PDB entry 1NZY | X-ray diffraction, 1.80 A resolution | chains B and C of the 3 polymer chains in the assembly

== Chain B ==
Name: 4-chlorobenzoyl coenzyme A dehalogenase
Source organism: Pseudomonas sp. CBS3
Notes: EC 3.8.1.6
Chain sequence (269 residues; row label = number of the first residue in the row):
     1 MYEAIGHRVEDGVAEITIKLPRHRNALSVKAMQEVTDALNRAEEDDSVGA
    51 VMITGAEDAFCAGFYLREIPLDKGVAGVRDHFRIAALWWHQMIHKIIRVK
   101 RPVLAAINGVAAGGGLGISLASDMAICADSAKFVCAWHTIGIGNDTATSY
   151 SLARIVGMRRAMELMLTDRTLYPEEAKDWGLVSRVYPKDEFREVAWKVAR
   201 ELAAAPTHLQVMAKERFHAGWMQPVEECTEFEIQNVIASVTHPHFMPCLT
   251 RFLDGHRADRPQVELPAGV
Construct notes: conflict A85 (Gly in A42560), D168 (Asn in A42560)
Bound ions: Ca2+: G49, L202, A203, A205, T207, Q210
Ligand contacts: 4-hydroxybenzoyl coenzyme A (BCA): R22, H23, R24, A26, A62, G63, F64, Y65, L66, R67, F82, A86, W89, H90, V110, A112, G113, G114, C135, A136, W137, I140, I142, D145, T146

== Chain C ==
Name: 4-chlorobenzoyl coenzyme A dehalogenase
Source organism: Pseudomonas sp
Notes: EC 3.8.1.6
Chain sequence (269 residues; numbered 1 to 269; the number before each row is that of its first residue):
     1 MYEAIGHRVEDGVAEITIKLPRHRNALSVKAMQEVTDALNRAEEDDSVGA
    51 VMITGAEDAFCAGFYLREIPLDKGVAGVRDHFRIAALWWHQMIHKIIRVK
   101 RPVLAAINGVAAGGGLGISLASDMAICADSAKFVCAWHTIGIGNDTATSY
   151 SLARIVGMRRAMELMLTNRTLYPEEAKDWGLVSRVYPKDEFREVAWKVAR
   201 ELAAAPTHLQVMAKERFHAGWMQPVEECTEFEIQNVIASVTHPHFMPCLT
   251 RFLDGHRADRPQVELPAGV
Disordered / not traced: 257
Construct notes: conflict A85 (Gly in A42560)
Bound ions: Ca2+: G49, L202, A203, A205, T207, Q210
Ligand contacts:
  - 4-hydroxybenzoyl coenzyme A (BCA), molecule 1: R22, H23, R24, A26, A62, G63, F64, Y65, L66, R67, A86, W89, H90, V110, A112, G113, G114, C135, A136, W137, I140, I142, D145, T146
  - 4-hydroxybenzoyl coenzyme A (BCA), molecule 2: F252, A258, D259

== Chain B / chain C interface ==
Pairs across the interface - 99 pairs, chain B then chain C:
  L66(B) - F252(C)  hydrophobic
  I69(B) - L249(C)  hydrophobic
  L71(B) - L249(C)  hydrophobic
  V75(B) - T241(C)
  V78(B) - V240(C)
  V78(B) - F245(C)  hydrophobic
  R79(B) - I237(C)
  R79(B) - T241(C)  hydrogen bond
  F82(B) - V236(C)  hydrophobic
  F82(B) - I237(C)  hydrophobic
  F82(B) - V240(C)  hydrophobic
  R83(B) - I237(C)
  A86(B) - I233(C)  hydrophobic
  H90(B) - T229(C)
  H90(B) - I233(C)
  H94(B) - E226(C)
  H94(B) - T229(C)  hydrogen bond
  I97(B) - V225(C)  hydrophobic
  R98(B) - E226(C)  salt bridge
  A136(B) - A258(C)
  H138(B) - P206(C)
  H138(B) - L209(C)  hydrogen bond (side chain-backbone)
  T139(B) - C248(C)
  T139(B) - A258(C)
  T139(B) - R260(C)  hydrogen bond (side chain-backbone)
  T139(B) - Q262(C)  hydrogen bond
  I140(B) - F245(C)
  I140(B) - C248(C)
  I140(B) - L249(C)  hydrophobic
  G141(B) - L209(C)
  G141(B) - S239(C)
  G141(B) - H244(C)
  G141(B) - F245(C)
  G141(B) - C248(C)
  I142(B) - L209(C)
  I142(B) - S239(C)
  I142(B) - F245(C)  hydrophobic
  G143(B) - L209(C)
  G143(B) - V236(C)
  G143(B) - S239(C)  hydrogen bond (backbone-side chain)
  N144(B) - A213(C)
  N144(B) - E232(C)
  D145(B) - E232(C)
  D145(B) - V236(C)
  T146(B) - E232(C)  hydrogen bond (backbone-side chain)
  A147(B) - V225(C)  hydrophobic
  A147(B) - T229(C)
  A147(B) - E232(C)  hydrogen bond (backbone-side chain)
  T148(B) - F217(C)
  T148(B) - E232(C)  hydrogen bond (backbone-side chain)
  S149(B) - R216(C)  hydrogen bond
  S149(B) - G220(C)
  S149(B) - C228(C)
  S149(B) - E232(C)  hydrogen bond
  Y150(B) - Q223(C)
  Y150(B) - P224(C)
  Y150(B) - V225(C)
  Y150(B) - C228(C)  hydrophobic
  A153(B) - W221(C)
  R154(B) - G220(C)  hydrogen bond (side chain-backbone)
  R154(B) - W221(C)  hydrogen bond (side chain-backbone)
  R154(B) - Q223(C)  hydrogen bond (side chain-backbone)
  G157(B) - R154(C)
  M158(B) - R154(C)  hydrogen bond (backbone-backbone)
  M158(B) - F217(C)
  M158(B) - H218(C)
  M158(B) - W221(C)  hydrophobic
  R159(B) - S119(C)  hydrogen bond (side chain-backbone)
  R159(B) - L120(C)  hydrogen bond (side chain-backbone)
  R159(B) - S122(C)  hydrogen bond (side chain-backbone)
  R159(B) - A125(C)
  R159(B) - I155(C)
  R159(B) - G180(C)
  R159(B) - L181(C)  hydrogen bond (side chain-backbone)
  R160(B) - K177(C)  hydrogen bond (side chain-backbone)
  R160(B) - D178(C)  hydrogen bond (side chain-backbone)
  R160(B) - G180(C)
  A161(B) - F217(C)
  M162(B) - D123(C)
  M162(B) - F217(C)  hydrophobic
  E163(B) - S183(C)
  M165(B) - A213(C)  hydrophobic
  M165(B) - F217(C)  hydrophobic
  L166(B) - M124(C)  hydrophobic
  L166(B) - Q210(C)
  L166(B) - Q262(C)
  L166(B) - V263(C)
  T167(B) - P261(C)
  T167(B) - Q262(C)  hydrogen bond (backbone-backbone)
  T167(B) - V263(C)  hydrogen bond (backbone-backbone)
  D168(B) - A258(C)
  D168(B) - R260(C)
  R169(B) - R184(C)
  T170(B) - D259(C)
  E175(B) - R184(C)  salt bridge
  W221(B) - W221(C)  hydrogen bond (side chain-backbone)
  M222(B) - M222(C)
  M222(B) - Q223(C)
  M222(B) - P224(C)
Interface residues without a listed pair, chain B (49 interface residues in all): R67, K132, V134, L152
Interface residues without a listed pair, chain C (56 interface residues in all): W179, V182, L202, M212, K214, M246, L253, L265

== Summary ==
49 residues of chain B face 56 of chain C across their interface; the contacts include 24 hydrogen bonds and 2
salt bridges. Polar contacts include R98(B)-E226(C), E175(B)-R184(C) and R79(B)-T241(C). One 4-hydroxybenzoyl
coenzyme A molecule is bound between chain B and chain C.
Here chain B is 4-chlorobenzoyl coenzyme A dehalogenase (Pseudomonas sp. CBS3) and chain C is 4-chlorobenzoyl
coenzyme A dehalogenase (Pseudomonas sp). Entry 1NZY (4-chlorobenzoyl coenzyme A dehalogenase from pseudomonas
sp. strain cbs-3) was determined by X-ray diffraction.
